Entry 5VAN (X-ray diffraction, 2.20 A resolution); this record covers chains A and B.

== Chain A ==
Protein: Beta-klotho
From: Homo sapiens
Notes: fragment: UNP residues30-983
UniProt: Q86Z14 (KLOTB_HUMAN); residues 30-983 here = UniProt positions 30-983
Chain sequence (954 residues; row label = number of the first residue in the row):
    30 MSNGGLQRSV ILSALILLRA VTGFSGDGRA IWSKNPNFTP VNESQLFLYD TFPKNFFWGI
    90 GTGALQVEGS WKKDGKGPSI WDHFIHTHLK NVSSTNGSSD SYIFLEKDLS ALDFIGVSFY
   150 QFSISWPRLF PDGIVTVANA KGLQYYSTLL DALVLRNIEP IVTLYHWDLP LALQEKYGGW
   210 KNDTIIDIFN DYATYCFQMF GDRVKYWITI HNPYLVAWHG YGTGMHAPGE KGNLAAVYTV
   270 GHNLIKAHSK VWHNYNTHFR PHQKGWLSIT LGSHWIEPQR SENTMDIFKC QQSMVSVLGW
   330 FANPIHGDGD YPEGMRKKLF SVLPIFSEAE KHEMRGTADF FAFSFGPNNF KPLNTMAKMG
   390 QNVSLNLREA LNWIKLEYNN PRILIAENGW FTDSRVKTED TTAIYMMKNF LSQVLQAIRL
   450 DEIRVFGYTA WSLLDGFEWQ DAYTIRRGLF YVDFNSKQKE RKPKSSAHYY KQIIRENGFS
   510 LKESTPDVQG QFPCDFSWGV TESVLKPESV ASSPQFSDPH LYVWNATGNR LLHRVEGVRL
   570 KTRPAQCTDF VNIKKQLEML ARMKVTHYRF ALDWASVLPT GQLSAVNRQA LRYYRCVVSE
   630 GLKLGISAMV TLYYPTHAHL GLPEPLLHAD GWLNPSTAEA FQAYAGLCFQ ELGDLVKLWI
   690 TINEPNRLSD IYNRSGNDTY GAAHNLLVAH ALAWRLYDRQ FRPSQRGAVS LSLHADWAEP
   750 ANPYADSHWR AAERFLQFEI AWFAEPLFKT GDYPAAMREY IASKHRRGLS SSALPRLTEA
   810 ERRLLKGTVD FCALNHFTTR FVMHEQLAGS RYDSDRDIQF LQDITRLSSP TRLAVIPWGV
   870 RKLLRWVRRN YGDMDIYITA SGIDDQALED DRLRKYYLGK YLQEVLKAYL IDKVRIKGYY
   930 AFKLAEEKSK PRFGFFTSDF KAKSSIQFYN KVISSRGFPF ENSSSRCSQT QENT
Not modelled in the structure: 30-52, 63-73, 119-125, 538-574, 969-983
Construct notes: engineered mutation Q308 (Asn in Q86Z14), Q611 (Asn in Q86Z14)
Cystine bridges: C576-C625
Covalent attachments: N-acetylglucosamine (NAG) linked to N211, N391, N706
Ligand contacts:
  - beta-D-glucopyranose (BGC): L612, S613, V615, R617, Q679, E680
  - N-acetylglucosamine (NAG; 2-acetamido-2-deoxy-beta-D-glucopyranose): K210, D212, T268, H271, N272, P353
From the paper describing this entry:
  - binding site for 2-(N-morpholino)-ethanesulfonic acid: F826, F931, F942

== Chain B ==
Protein: Nb914
From: Lama glama
Notes: fragment: Nanobody
Chain sequence (134 residues; numbered 1 to 134; the number before each row is that of its first residue):
     1 QVQLVESGGG LVQAGGSLRL SCAASQRTFS PYVGGWFRQA PGKEREFVAA ISWSGGTKLY
    61 ADSVKGRFTI SRDNAKNTVY LQMNTLKRED TAVYYCAARR INEVLTTAPD YDFWGQGTQV
   121 TVSSHHHHHH EPEA
Not modelled in the structure: 1, 124-134
Cystine bridges: C22-C96

== How chain A and chain B interact ==
Residue-residue contacts (33):
  I163(A) - T57(B)
  V164(A) - S52(B)
  V164(A) - T57(B)  hydrogen bond (backbone-side chain)
  V164(A) - N102(B)
  V164(A) - E103(B)
  V164(A) - V104(B)  hydrogen bond (backbone-backbone)
  T165(A) - T57(B)
  T165(A) - E103(B)
  T165(A) - V104(B)
  V166(A) - E103(B)
  V166(A) - L105(B)  hydrophobic
  A167(A) - E103(B)  hydrogen bond (backbone-side chain)
  D216(A) - S54(B)  hydrogen bond (backbone-side chain)
  N219(A) - S54(B)
  D220(A) - S52(B)  hydrogen bond
  D220(A) - W53(B)  hydrogen bond (side chain-backbone)
  D220(A) - S54(B)  hydrogen bond (side chain-backbone)
  D220(A) - G55(B)
  D220(A) - G56(B)  hydrogen bond (side chain-backbone)
  D220(A) - T57(B)
  D220(A) - N102(B)  hydrogen bond
  T223(A) - W53(B)
  T223(A) - N102(B)
  Y224(A) - I101(B)  hydrophobic
  Y224(A) - N102(B)
  Y224(A) - E103(B)
  Q227(A) - R100(B)  hydrogen bond (side chain-backbone)
  Q227(A) - I101(B)
  Q227(A) - N102(B)  hydrogen bond (side chain-backbone)
  M228(A) - I101(B)  hydrophobic
  H287(A) - F29(B)
  H287(A) - P31(B)
  H287(A) - W53(B)
Interface residues without a listed pair, chain A (16 interface residues in all): I217, N283, F288
Interface residues without a listed pair, chain B (16 interface residues in all): S30, L59

== In short ==
The chain A/chain B interface involves 16 residues from each chain; the contacts include 11 hydrogen bonds.
Polar pairs include V164(A)-T57(B), A167(A)-E103(B) and D216(A)-S54(B). Chain A binds N-acetylglucosamine and
beta-D-glucopyranose. N-acetylglucosamine is covalently linked to N211(A), N391(A) and N706(A). From the
paper: a binding site for 2-(N-morpholino)-ethanesulfonic acid at F826(A), F931(A) and F942(A).
Chain A is Beta-klotho (Homo sapiens) and chain B is Nb914 (Lama glama); the structure, Crystal Structure of
Beta-Klotho, was determined by X-ray diffraction, deposited together with 5VAQ.
